Entry 7Z17 (electron microscopy, 2.57 A resolution); this record covers chains D and G of the 10 polymer chains in the assembly.

== Chain D ==
Name: Alpha-D-ribose 1-methylphosphonate 5-phosphate C-P lyase
Source organism: Escherichia coli
Notes: EC 4.7.1.1
UniProt: P16688 (PHNJ_ECOLI); residue numbers follow UniProt; this construct covers 1-281
Chain sequence (281 residues; each row starts with the number of its first residue):
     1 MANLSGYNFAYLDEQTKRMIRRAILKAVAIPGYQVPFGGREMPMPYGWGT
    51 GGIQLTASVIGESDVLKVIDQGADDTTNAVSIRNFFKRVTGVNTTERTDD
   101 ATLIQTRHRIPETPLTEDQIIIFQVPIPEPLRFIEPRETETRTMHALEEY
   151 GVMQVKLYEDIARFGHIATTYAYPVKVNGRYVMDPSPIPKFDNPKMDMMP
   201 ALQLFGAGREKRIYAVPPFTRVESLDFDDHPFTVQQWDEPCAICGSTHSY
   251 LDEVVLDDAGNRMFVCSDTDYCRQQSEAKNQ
Unresolved in the structure: 1-2
Sequence notes: conflict Leu-103 (Val in P16688)
Metal / ion sites: Zn2+: Cys-241, Cys-244, Cys-266, Cys-272
Ligand contacts: I9X (alpha-D-ribose-1,2-cyclic-phosphate-5-phosphate): Pro-45, Tyr-46, Gly-47, Trp-48, Gly-49, Thr-50, Gly-51, Arg-107, His-108, Gln-124, Val-125, Pro-126, Pro-187, Gly-206, Ala-207, Gly-208, Arg-209, Glu-210
From the paper describing this entry:
  - conformationally variable residues (loop rearrangement): Phe-37 to Gly-49, His-108
  - catalytic residues: Gly-32 (citing earlier work)
  - mutagenesis - E149A, Y158A: abolished growth

== Chain G ==
Name: Alpha-D-ribose 1-methylphosphonate 5-triphosphate synthase subunit PhnI
Source organism: Escherichia coli
Notes: EC 2.7.8.37
UniProt: P16687 (PHNI_ECOLI); numbering as in UniProt (aligned over 1-354)
Chain sequence (354 residues; numbered 1 to 354; the number before each row is that of its first residue):
     1 MYVAVKGGEKAIDAAHALQESRRRGDTDLPELSVAQIEQQLNLAVDRVMT
    51 EGGIADRELAALALKQASGDNVEAIFLLRAYRTTLAKLAVSEPLDTTGMR
   101 LERRISAVYKDIPGGQLLGPTYDYTHRLLDFTLLANGEAPTLTTADSEQQ
   151 PSPHVFSLLARQGLAKFEEDSGAQPDDITRTPPVYPCSRSSRLQQLMRGD
   201 EGYLLALAYSTQRGYGRNHPFAGEIRSGYIDVSIVPEELGFAVNVGELLM
   251 TECEMVNGFIDPPDEPPHFTRGYGLVFGMSERKAMAMALVDRALQAPEYG
   301 EHATGPAQDEEFVLAHADNVEAAGFVSHLKLPHYVDFQAELELLKRLQQE
   351 KNHG
Unresolved in the structure: 354
Sequence notes: conflict Asp-264 (Gly in P16687), Lys-351 (Gln in P16687)
Metal / ion sites: Zn2+: Met-1, His-328, His-333 (shared with 1 residue of chain C)

== Chain D / chain G interface ==
Pairs across the interface (39):
  Tyr-7(D) / Leu-128(G)
  Pro-43(D) / Thr-125(G)
  Pro-43(D) / His-126(G)
  Pro-43(D) / Arg-127(G)  hydrogen bond (backbone-backbone)
  Pro-43(D) / Leu-128(G)  hydrophobic
  Met-44(D) / His-126(G)
  Pro-45(D) / Arg-127(G)
  Trp-48(D) / Asp-123(G)
  Trp-48(D) / Tyr-124(G)  hydrophobic
  Thr-77(D) / Tyr-124(G)  hydrogen bond
  Asn-78(D) / Tyr-124(G)
  Ser-81(D) / Tyr-124(G)  hydrogen bond (side chain-backbone)
  Ser-81(D) / His-126(G)  hydrogen bond (backbone-side chain)
  Phe-85(D) / His-126(G)
  Arg-88(D) / Leu-128(G)
  Arg-132(D) / Arg-213(G)
  Phe-133(D) / Gln-212(G)
  Phe-133(D) / Arg-217(G)
  Pro-136(D) / Gly-214(G)
  Pro-136(D) / Tyr-215(G)
  Arg-137(D) / Tyr-215(G)
  Tyr-171(D) / His-219(G)  hydrogen bond
  Tyr-171(D) / Phe-221(G)
  Arg-209(D) / Tyr-209(G)  hydrogen bond
  Glu-210(D) / Arg-213(G)  salt bridge
  Asp-252(D) / Lys-110(G)
  Glu-253(D) / Tyr-109(G)
  Glu-253(D) / Lys-110(G)
  Val-254(D) / Asp-111(G)
  Val-255(D) / Asp-111(G)
  Val-255(D) / Ile-112(G)
  Val-255(D) / Pro-113(G)
  Leu-256(D) / Pro-113(G)
  Asp-258(D) / Pro-113(G)
  Asp-258(D) / Pro-151(G)
  Asp-258(D) / Pro-153(G)
  Asp-258(D) / Arg-161(G)  hydrogen bond (backbone-side chain)
  Arg-262(D) / Gln-162(G)  hydrogen bond
  Thr-269(D) / Lys-110(G)
Also at the interface, not in a pair above, chain D (30 interface residues in all): Tyr-11, Arg-163, Phe-164, Asp-257, Cys-266
Also at the interface, not in a pair above, chain G (27 interface residues in all): Leu-118, Leu-158, Phe-259, Asp-261

== Overview ==
Chain D and chain G form an interface of 30 and 27 residues respectively; the contacts include 8 hydrogen
bonds and 1 salt bridge. Polar pairs include Glu-210(D)/Arg-213(G), Thr-77(D)/Tyr-124(G) and
Ser-81(D)/Tyr-124(G). Chain D binds compound I9X. Met-1(G), His-328(G) and His-333(G) coordinate Zn2+. The
paper reports the catalytic residue Gly-32(D); E149A and Y158A of chain D abolish growth.
Chain D is Alpha-D-ribose 1-methylphosphonate 5-phosphate C-P lyase and chain G is Alpha-D-ribose
1-methylphosphonate 5-triphosphate synthase subunit PhnI, both from Escherichia coli; the structure, E. coli
C-P lyase bound to a PhnK ABC dimer in an open conformation, was determined by electron microscopy, deposited
together with 7Z15, 7Z16, 7Z18 and 7Z19.
